Entry 6XYW (electron microscopy, 3.86 A resolution); this record covers chains Bh and 2 of the 89 polymer chains in the assembly.

[Chain Bh]
Molecule: 30S ribosomal protein S9, mitochondrial
Organism: Arabidopsis thaliana
UniProt: Q8L6Z4 (RPS9M_ARATH); numbering as in UniProt (aligned over 1-430)
Sequence (430 residues; numbered 1 to 430; the number before each row is that of its first residue):
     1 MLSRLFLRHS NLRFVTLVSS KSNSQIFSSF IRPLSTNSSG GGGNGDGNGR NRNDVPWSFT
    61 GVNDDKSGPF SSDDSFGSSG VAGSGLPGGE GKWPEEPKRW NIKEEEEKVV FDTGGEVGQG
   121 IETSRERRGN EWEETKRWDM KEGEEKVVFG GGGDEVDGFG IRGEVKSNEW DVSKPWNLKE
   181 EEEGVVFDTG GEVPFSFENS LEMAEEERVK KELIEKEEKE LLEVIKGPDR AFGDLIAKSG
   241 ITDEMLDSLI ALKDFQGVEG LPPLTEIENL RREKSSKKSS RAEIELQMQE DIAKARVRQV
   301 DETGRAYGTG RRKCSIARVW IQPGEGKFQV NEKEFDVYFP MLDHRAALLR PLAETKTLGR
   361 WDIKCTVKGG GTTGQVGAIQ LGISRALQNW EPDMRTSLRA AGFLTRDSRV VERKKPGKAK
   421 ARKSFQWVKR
Disordered / not traced: 1-305, 429-430

[Chain 2]
Molecule: 1743-nt RNA strand
Organism: Arabidopsis thaliana
Sequence (1743 nucleotides; each row starts with the number of its first residue; note: 188 numbers in that range are skipped by the numbering (no residue carries them; nothing is unmodelled there)):
     5 UAGUCAAAAG AAGAGUUUGA UUCUGGCUCA GAAGGAACGC UAGCUAUAUG CUUAACACAU
    65 GCAAGUCGAA CGUUGUUCUC G
    88 GAGCUAGGCA G
   111 CUCCUAGCUC
   128 CUUGUCUCG
   147 GGGAAGAGUU GAGAACAAAG UGGCGAACGG GUGAGUAAGG CGUGGGAAUC UGCCGAACAG
   207 UUCGGGCCAA AUCCUGAAGA AAGCUAAAAA GCGCUGUUUG AUGAGCCUGC GUAGUAUUAG
   267 GUAGUUGGUU AGGUAAAGGC UGACCAAGCC AAUGAUGCUU AGCUGGUCUU UUCGGAUGAU
   327 CAGCCACACU GGGACUGAGA CACGGCCCGG ACUCCCACGG GGGGCAGCAG UGGGGAAUCU
   387 UGGACAAUGG GCGAAAGCCG AUCCAGCAAU AUCGCGUGAG UGAAGAAAGG CAAUGCCGCU
   447 UGUAAAGCUC UUUCGUCGAG UGCGCGAUCA UGACAGGACU CGAGGAAGAA GCCCCGGCUA
   507 ACUCCGUGCC AGCAGCCGCG GUAAAACGGG GGGGGCAAGU GUUCUUCGGA AUGACUGGGC
   567 GUAAAGGGCA CGUAGGCGGU GAAUCGGGUU GAAAGUGAAA GUCGCCAAAA AGUGGCGGAA
   627 UGCUUUCGAA ACCAAUUCAC UUGAGUGAGA CAGAGGAGAG UGGAAUUUCG UGUGGAGGGG
   687 UGAAAUCUAC AGAUCUACGA AGGAACGCCA AAAGCGAAGG CAGCUCUCUG GGUCCCUACC
   747 GACGCU
   754 GGGGUGCGAA AGCAU
   770 GGGGAGCGAA CGGGAUUAGA UACCCUGGUA GUCCAUGCCG UAAACGAUGA GUGUUCGCCC
   830 UUGGUCUACG CAGAUCAGGG GCUCAGCUAA CGCGUGAACA CUCCGCCUGG GGAGUACGGU
   890 CGCAAGACCA AAACUCAAAG GAAUUGACGG GGGCCUGCAC AAGCGGUGGA GCAUGUGGUU
   950 UAAUUCGAUA CAACGCGCAA AACCUUACCA GCCCUUGACA UAUGAACAAC AAAACCUAUC
  1010 CUUAACGGGA UGGUACUCAC UUUCAUACAG GUGCUGCAUG GCUGUCGUCA GCUCGUGUCG
  1070 UGAGAUGUUU GGUCAAGUCC UAUAACGAGC GAAACCCUCG UCUUGUGUUG CUCAGACAUG
  1130 CGCCUAAGGA GAAAGGCUUG AAAACCGAAG UGAGCCAAGG AGCCGAGUGA UGUGCCAGAC
  1190 CUAG
  1202 CUAGGCCAAC UCGACGUCG
  1368 CGACGUCGAG UUGGCGGCGG AGAAAGACUC GGCAUUCAGG CGAGCCGCCC GGUGGUGUGG
  1428 GACGAAGUAA GUGGGUUUAG UACGCCCUGC CAAAACGGCU CCGAAACAAA CAAAAAGGUG
  1488 CGUGCCGCAC UCACGAGGGA CUGCCAGUGA UAUACUGGAG GAAGGUGGGG AUGACGUCAA
  1548 GUCCGCAUGG CCCUUAUGGG CUGGGCCACA CACGUGCUAC AAUGGCAAUU ACAAUGGGAA
  1608 GCAAGGCUGU AAGGCGGAGC GAAUCCGGAA AGAUUGCCUC AGUUCGGAUU GUUCUCUGCA
  1668 ACUCGGGAAC AUGAAGUUGG AAUCGCUAGU AAUCGCGGAU CAGCAUGCCG CGGUGAAUAU
  1728 GUACCCGGGC CCUGUACACA CCGCCCGUCA CACCCUGGGA AUUGGUUUCG CCCGAAGCAU
  1788 CGGAACAAUG AUCACCCAUG ACUUCUGUGU AACACUAGUG CCACAAAGGC UUUUGGUGGU
  1848 CUUAUUGGCG CAUACCACGG UGGGGUCUUC GACUGGGGUG AAGUCGUAAC AAGGUAGCCG
  1908 UAGGGGAACC UGUGGCUGGA UUGAAUCC

[Chain Bh / chain 2 interface]
Residue-residue contacts (85):
  Tyr-307(Bh) with C1497(2), hydrogen bond to the sugar
  Arg-311(Bh) with U1110(2), phosphate contact; U1498(2), hydrogen bond to the phosphate; C1499(2), salt bridge to the phosphate
  Lys-313(Bh) with G1696(2), hydrogen bond to the base; G1720(2), phosphate contact; U1721(2), salt bridge to the phosphate; G1722(2), hydrogen bond to the base
  Cys-314(Bh) with A1601(2), sugar contact
  Arg-318(Bh) with C1120(2), hydrogen bond to the phosphate; U1121(2), salt bridge to the phosphate; A1496(2), hydrogen bond to the base; C1497(2), hydrogen bond to the base; U1498(2), sugar contact
  Trp-320(Bh) with C1122(2), base contact
  Tyr-338(Bh) with A1598(2), phosphate contact; C1599(2), sugar contact
  Leu-342(Bh) with A1640(2), sugar contact
  Lys-364(Bh) with C1122(2), hydrogen bond to the phosphate; A1123(2), salt bridge to the phosphate
  Gly-369(Bh) with A1600(2), sugar contact
  Gly-370(Bh) with C1599(2), hydrogen bond to the sugar; A1600(2), hydrogen bond to the sugar
  Gly-371(Bh) with C1599(2), hydrogen bond to the sugar; G1720(2), phosphate contact; U1721(2), phosphate contact
  Thr-372(Bh) with C1599(2), base contact; A1638(2), hydrogen bond to the base; G1720(2), phosphate contact; U1721(2), hydrogen bond to the phosphate
  Thr-373(Bh) with U1721(2), hydrogen bond to the phosphate; G1722(2), phosphate contact
  Gly-374(Bh) with U1721(2), hydrogen bond to the phosphate
  Gln-375(Bh) with C1599(2), sugar contact
  Arg-385(Bh) with C1111(2), salt bridge to the phosphate
  Arg-395(Bh) with G1528(2), salt bridge to the phosphate; A1529(2), salt bridge to the phosphate
  Arg-399(Bh) with G1528(2), hydrogen bond to the base; A1529(2), phosphate contact; A1530(2), salt bridge to the phosphate
  Thr-405(Bh) with A1529(2), hydrogen bond to the phosphate
  Arg-406(Bh) with G1109(2), hydrogen bond to the phosphate; U1110(2), salt bridge to the phosphate
  Arg-409(Bh) with A1695(2), sugar contact; G1696(2), hydrogen bond to the base
  Val-410(Bh) with G1696(2), sugar contact
  Val-411(Bh) with G1696(2), sugar contact; U1697(2), phosphate contact; G1719(2), phosphate contact
  Glu-412(Bh) with G1536(2), sugar contact; G1696(2), sugar contact; U1697(2), hydrogen bond to the phosphate
  Arg-413(Bh) with C1718(2), salt bridge to the phosphate; G1719(2), salt bridge to the phosphate
  Lys-414(Bh) with C1716(2), salt bridge to the phosphate; G1717(2), salt bridge to the phosphate; C1718(2), hydrogen bond to the phosphate
  Lys-415(Bh) with G1536(2), hydrogen bond to the phosphate; G1537(2), salt bridge to the phosphate; G1717(2), phosphate contact
  Pro-416(Bh) with G1717(2), phosphate contact
  Gly-417(Bh) with C1716(2), hydrogen bond to the phosphate
  Lys-418(Bh) with C1716(2), phosphate contact
  Lys-420(Bh) with A1698(2), phosphate contact; A1699(2), salt bridge to the phosphate
  Ala-421(Bh) with U1697(2), sugar contact
  Arg-422(Bh) with C1693(2), sugar contact; U1694(2), salt bridge to the phosphate; A1695(2), salt bridge to the phosphate; U1697(2), hydrogen bond to the sugar; A1698(2), hydrogen bond to the phosphate
  Lys-423(Bh) with G1692(2), sugar contact; A1698(2), hydrogen bond to the phosphate; A1699(2), salt bridge to the phosphate
  Ser-424(Bh) with G1692(2), hydrogen bond to the phosphate; C1693(2), hydrogen bond to the phosphate
  Phe-425(Bh) with G1692(2), sugar contact; C1715(2), phosphate contact
  Gln-426(Bh) with G935(2), base contact; U1582(2), hydrogen bond to the phosphate; C1691(2), sugar contact
  Trp-427(Bh) with C960(2), sugar contact; G1692(2), phosphate contact
  Val-428(Bh) with C963(2), base contact; G1581(2), phosphate contact
Also at the interface, not in a pair above, chain Bh (44 interface residues in all): Thr-309, Arg-312, Pro-340, Asp-407
Also at the interface, not in a pair above, chain 2 (51 interface residues in all): U936, A959, A961, C1108, G1535, G1639, U1690

[Summary]
The interface between chain Bh and chain 2 involves 44 residues on one side and 51 on the other, with 29
hydrogen bonds and 18 salt bridges. Among the polar pairs are Lys-313(Bh)/G1696(2), Lys-313(Bh)/G1722(2) and
Arg-318(Bh)/A1496(2).
Here chain Bh is 30S ribosomal protein S9, mitochondrial and chain 2 is a 1743-nt RNA strand, both from
Arabidopsis thaliana. Entry 6XYW (Structure of the plant mitochondrial ribosome) was determined by electron
microscopy.
